Entry 6PTO (electron microscopy, 7.00 A resolution (low resolution: residue-level contacts below are approximate; hydrogen-bond / salt-bridge calls are withheld)); this record covers chains r and I of the 36 polymer chains in the assembly.

# Chain r
Name: Cell division control protein 45
Source organism: Saccharomyces cerevisiae
UniProt: Q08032 (CDC45_YEAST); numbering as in UniProt (aligned over 1-650)
Sequence (650 residues; row label = number of the first residue in the row):
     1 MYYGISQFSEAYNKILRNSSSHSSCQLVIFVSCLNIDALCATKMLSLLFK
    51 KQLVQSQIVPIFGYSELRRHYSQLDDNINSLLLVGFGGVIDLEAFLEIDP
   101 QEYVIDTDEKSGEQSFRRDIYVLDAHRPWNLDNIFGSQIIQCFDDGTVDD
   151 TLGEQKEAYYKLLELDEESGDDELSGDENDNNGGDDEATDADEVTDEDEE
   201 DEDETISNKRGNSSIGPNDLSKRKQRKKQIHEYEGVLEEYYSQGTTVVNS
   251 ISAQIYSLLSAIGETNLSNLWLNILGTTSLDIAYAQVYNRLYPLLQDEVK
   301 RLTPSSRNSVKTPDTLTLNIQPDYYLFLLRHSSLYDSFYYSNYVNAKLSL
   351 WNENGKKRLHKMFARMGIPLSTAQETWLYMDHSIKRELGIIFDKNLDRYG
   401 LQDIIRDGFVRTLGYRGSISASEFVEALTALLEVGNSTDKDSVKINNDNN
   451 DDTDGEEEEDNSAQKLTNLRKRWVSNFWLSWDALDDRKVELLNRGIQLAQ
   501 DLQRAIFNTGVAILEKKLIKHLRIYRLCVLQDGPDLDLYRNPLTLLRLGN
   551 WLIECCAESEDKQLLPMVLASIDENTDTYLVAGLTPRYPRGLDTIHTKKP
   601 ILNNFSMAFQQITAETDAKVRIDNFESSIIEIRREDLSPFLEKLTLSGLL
Unresolved in the structure: 1-4, 103-113, 166-217, 437-461, 592-596
Swiss-Prot annotation at these positions:
  - modified residue: Thr453 (Phosphothreonine)

# Chain I
Name: Minichromosome maintenance protein 5
Source organism: Saccharomyces cerevisiae
Notes: EC 3.6.4.12
UniProt: P29496 (MCM5_YEAST); numbering as in UniProt (aligned over 1-775)
Sequence (775 residues; each row starts with the number of its first residue):
     1 MSFDRPEIYSAPVLQGESPNDDDNTEIIKSFKNFILEFRLDSQFIYRDQL
    51 RNNILVKNYSLTVNMEHLIGYNEDIYKKLSDEPSDIIPLFETAITQVAKR
   101 ISILSRAQSANNNDKDPENTSMDTDSLLLNSLPTFQLILNSNANQIPLRD
   151 LDSEHVSKIVRLSGIIISTSVLSSRATYLSIMCRNCRHTTSITINNFNSI
   201 TGNTVSLPRSCLSTIESESSMANESNIGDESTKKNCGPDPYIIIHESSKF
   251 IDQQFLKLQEIPELVPVGEMPRNLTMTCDRYLTNKVIPGTRVTIVGIYSI
   301 YNSKNGAGSGRSGGGNGGSGVAIRTPYIKILGIQSDVETSSIWNSVTMFT
   351 EEEEEEFLQLSRNPKLYEILTNSIAPSIFGNEDIKKAIVCLLMGGSKKIL
   401 PDGMRLRGDINVLLLGDPGTAKSQLLKFVEKVSPIAVYTSGKGSSAAGLT
   451 ASVQRDPMTREFYLEGGAMVLADGGVVCIDEFDKMRDEDRVAIHEAMEQQ
   501 TISIAKAGITTVLNSRTSVLAAANPIYGRYDDLKSPGDNIDFQTTILSRF
   551 DMIFIVKDDHNEERDISIANHVINIHTGNANAMQNQQEENGSEISIEKMK
   601 RYITYCRLKCAPRLSPQAAEKLSSNFVTIRKQLLINELESTERSSIPITI
   651 RQLEAIIRITESLAKLELSPIAQERHVDEAIRLFQASTMDAASQDPIGGL
   701 NQASGTSLSEIRRFEQELKRRLPIGWSTSYQTLRREFVDTHRFSQLALDK
   751 ALYALEKHETIQLRHQGQNIYRSGV
Unresolved in the structure: 1-23, 104-129, 199-200, 212-234, 306-318, 340-345, 644-646, 694-775
Swiss-Prot annotation at these positions:
  - motif: Ser548 to Asp551 (Arginine finger)
  - binding site (ATP): Gly416 to Ser423
  - mutagenesis: Lys422 (K422A: Loss of MCM2-7 complex helicase activity)

# Interface between chain r and chain I
Pairs across the interface (30; chain r residue first):
  Lys311(r) - Phe34(I)
  Lys311(r) - Glu37(I)
  Lys311(r) - His67(I)
  Pro313(r) - Arg39(I)
  Tyr335(r) - Asn144(I)
  Ile368(r) - Asn144(I)
  Pro369(r) - Ala143(I)
  Pro369(r) - Asn144(I)
  Leu370(r) - Asn142(I)
  Leu370(r) - Ala143(I)
  Leu370(r) - Asn144(I)
  Leu370(r) - Val160(I)
  Leu370(r) - Arg161(I)
  Ser371(r) - Ser141(I)
  Ser371(r) - Ile159(I)
  Gln374(r) - Asn142(I)
  Gln374(r) - Ala143(I)
  Glu375(r) - Glu73(I)
  Glu375(r) - Tyr76(I)
  Tyr379(r) - Glu73(I)
  Tyr379(r) - Lys77(I)
  Tyr415(r) - Arg39(I)
  Tyr415(r) - Glu66(I)
  Tyr415(r) - His67(I)
  Arg416(r) - Leu40(I)
  Arg416(r) - Glu66(I)
  Gly417(r) - Glu66(I)
  Asn436(r) - Asn590(I)
  Pro534(r) - Gly578(I)
  Asp537(r) - Gln587(I)
Other interface residues (no listed pair), chain r (18 interface residues in all): Asp486, Asp535
Other interface residues (no listed pair), chain I (28 interface residues in all): Phe38, Asp41, Ile69, Gly70, Asn72, Asp74, Gln145, Ile146, Met583

# Summary
Chain r and chain I form an interface of 18 and 28 residues respectively. UniProt lists 8 ATP-binding residues
and one mutagenesis site on chain I.
Here chain r is Cell division control protein 45 and chain I is Minichromosome maintenance protein 5, both
from Saccharomyces cerevisiae. Entry 6PTO (Structure of Ctf4 trimer in complex with three CMG helicases) was
determined by electron microscopy, deposited together with 6PTJ and 6PTN.
